Entry 9J8O (electron microscopy, 4.05 A resolution (low resolution: residue-level contacts below are approximate; hydrogen-bond / salt-bridge calls are withheld)); this record covers chains A and J of the 28 polymer chains in the assembly.

Chain A:
Molecule: Histone H3.1
From: Homo sapiens
UniProtKB: P68431 (H31_HUMAN); residues 0-135 here correspond to UniProt positions 1-136 (UniProt number = residue number + 1)
Chain sequence (139 residues; numbered -3 to 135; the number before each row is that of its first residue; numbers below 1 keep their minus sign (Gly-3 is residue -3)):
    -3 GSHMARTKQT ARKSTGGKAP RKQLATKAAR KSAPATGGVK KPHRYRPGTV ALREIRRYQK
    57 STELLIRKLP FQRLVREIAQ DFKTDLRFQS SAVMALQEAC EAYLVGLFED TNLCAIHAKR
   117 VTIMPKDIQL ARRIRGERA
Unresolved in the structure: -3 to 37, 134-135
Sequence notes: expression tag (-3 to -1)

Chain J:
Molecule: 193-nt DNA strand
From: synthetic construct
Sequence (193 nucleotides; numbered 2 to 194; the number before each row is that of its first residue):
     2 ATCTATGAAT TTCGCGACAC AAGGCCTGGA TGTATATATC TGACACGTGC CTGGAGACTA
    62 GGGAGTAATC CCCTTGGCGG TTAAAACGCG GGGGACAGCG CGTACGTGCG TTTAAGCGGT
   122 GCTAGAGCTG TCTACGACCA ATTGAGCGGC CTCGGCACCG GATTCTCAGG CCTGGCTCGC
   182 GATAGGGTCC GAT
Unresolved in the structure: 2-7, 184-194

Interface between chain A and chain J:
Pairs across the interface (24):
  Arg40(A) with DG91(J); DA169(J); DG170(J)
  Tyr41(A) with DC168(J); DA169(J)
  Arg42(A) with DG94(J); DA169(J); DG170(J)
  Pro43(A) with DG94(J)
  Thr45(A) with DC168(J); DA169(J)
  Arg63(A) with DA86(J)
  Arg72(A) with DT76(J)
  Arg83(A) with DT76(J)
  Phe84(A) with DT75(J); DT76(J)
  Gln85(A) with DT75(J)
  Ser86(A) with DT75(J)
  Arg116(A) with DA96(J); DC97(J)
  Val117(A) with DA96(J)
  Thr118(A) with DA96(J)
  Met120(A) with DA96(J); DC97(J)
Other interface residues (no listed pair), chain A (16 interface residues in all): His39
Other interface residues (no listed pair), chain J (12 interface residues in all): DA85, DG95

Overview:
Chain A and chain J form an interface of 16 and 12 residues respectively.
Here chain A is Histone H3.1 (Homo sapiens) and chain J is a 193-nt DNA strand (synthetic construct). Entry
9J8O (Cryo-EM structure of BAF-Lamin A/C IgF-H1-nucleosome complex) was determined by electron microscopy
(same publication as 9J8N).
